Entry 6FKP (X-ray diffraction, 2.00 A resolution); this record covers chains A and E.

# Chain A
Molecule: Bromodomain adjacent to zinc finger domain protein 2A
From: Homo sapiens
Reference sequence: Q9UIF9 (BAZ2A_HUMAN); numbering as in UniProt (aligned over 1673-1728)
Amino-acid sequence (58 residues; numbered 1671 to 1728; the number before each row is that of its first residue):
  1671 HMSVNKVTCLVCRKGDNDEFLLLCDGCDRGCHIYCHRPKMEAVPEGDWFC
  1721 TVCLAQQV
Disordered / not traced: 1671-1675
Sequence notes: expression tag (1671-1672)
Curated features (UniProtKB/Swiss-Prot):
  - zinc finger: K1676 to Q1726 (PHD-type)
  - cross-link (Glycyl lysine isopeptide (Lys-Gly)): K1676 (interchain with G-Cter in SUMO2), K1709 (interchain with G-Cter in SUMO2)
Ion coordination: Zn2+ site 1: C1679, C1682, H1702, C1705; Zn2+ site 2: C1694, C1697, C1720, C1723

# Chain E
Molecule: Ala-arg-thr-ala-ala-thr-ala-arg
Amino-acid sequence (10 residues; numbered 1 to 10; the number before each row is that of its first residue):
     1 ARTAATARKS
Disordered / not traced: 9-10

# Interface between chain A and chain E
Pairs across the interface - 19 pairs, chain A then chain E:
  D1688(A) with T3(E); A4(E), hydrogen bond (backbone-backbone); A5(E), hydrogen bond (backbone-backbone)
  E1689(A) with T3(E); A5(E)
  L1691(A) with T3(E); A4(E), hydrogen bond (backbone-backbone)
  L1692(A) with A1(E), hydrophobic; R2(E)
  L1693(A) with R2(E), hydrogen bond (backbone-backbone); T3(E); A4(E); A7(E), hydrophobic
  D1695(A) with A1(E)
  V1713(A) with A1(E); T3(E)
  P1714(A) with A1(E), hydrogen bond (backbone-backbone)
  E1715(A) with A1(E), hydrogen bond (backbone-backbone)
  G1716(A) with A1(E), hydrogen bond (backbone-backbone)
Other interface residues (no listed pair), chain A (12 interface residues in all): D1717, W1718

# In short
12 residues of chain A and 6 residues of chain E are in contact, with 7 hydrogen bonds. Backbone hydrogen
bonds pair D1688(A)-A4(E), D1688(A)-A5(E) and L1691(A)-A4(E). C1679(A), C1682(A), H1702(A) and C1705(A) form
the Zn2+ site 1.
Chain A is Bromodomain adjacent to zinc finger domain protein 2A (Homo sapiens) and chain E is
Ala-arg-thr-ala-ala-thr-ala-arg; the structure, Crystal structure of BAZ2A PHD zinc finger in complex with H3
10-mer AA mutant peptide, was determined by X-ray diffraction together with 6FAP, 6FHQ, 6FHU, 6FI0 and 6FI1
from the same study.
